Entry 9NBD (electron microscopy, 8.10 A resolution (very low resolution: no residue pairs are listed; an interface is given only as per-side residue counts)); this record covers chains D and E of the 8 polymer chains in the assembly.

# Chain D
Name: AUGMIN subunit 4
From: Arabidopsis thaliana
UniProt: Q8GYM3 (AUG4_ARATH); numbering as in UniProt (aligned over 1-423)
Chain sequence (423 residues; each row starts with the number of its first residue):
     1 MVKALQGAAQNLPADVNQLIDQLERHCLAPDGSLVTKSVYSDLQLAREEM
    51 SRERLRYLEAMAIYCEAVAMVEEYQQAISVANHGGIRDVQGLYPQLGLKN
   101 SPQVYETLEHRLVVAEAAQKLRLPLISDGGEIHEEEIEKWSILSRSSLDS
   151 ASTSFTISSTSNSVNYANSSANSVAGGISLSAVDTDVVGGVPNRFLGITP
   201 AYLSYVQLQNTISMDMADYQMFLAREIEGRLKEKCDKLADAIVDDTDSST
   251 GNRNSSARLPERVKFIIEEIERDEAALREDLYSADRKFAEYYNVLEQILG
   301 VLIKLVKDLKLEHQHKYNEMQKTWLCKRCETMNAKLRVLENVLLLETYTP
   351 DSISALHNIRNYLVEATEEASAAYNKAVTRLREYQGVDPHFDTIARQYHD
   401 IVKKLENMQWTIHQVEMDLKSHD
Not modelled in the structure: 1-5, 141-195
Disulfides: Cys-326/Cys-329

# Chain E
Name: AUGMIN subunit 5
From: Arabidopsis thaliana
UniProt: Q9FMB4 (AUG5_ARATH); aligned to UniProt positions 1-747 over residues 1-747 (the alignment contains insertions or deletions, so no single offset holds)
Chain sequence (747 residues; each row starts with the number of its first residue):
     1 MQSLSSSAPTPEAILEWLQKEMGYRQLGPYNGSSKSHVPSIDAIRKICRG
    51 NMIPIWNFLINRVKSEKTVERIRRNITVHGGSSNASIGSSVNPGKEESKS
   101 KGRRKDKTVTGESSSYAEDREAALQERELAAKEVERLRNIVRRQRKDLKA
   151 RMLEVSREEAERKRMLDERANYRHKQALLEAYDQQCDEATRIFAEYHKRL
   201 QVYVNQANDAQRSVNSSNEVLSSLSANSEREAVYSTVKGTKSADDVILME
   251 TTRERNIRIVCDLLASRMIERIRNSFPAYEGNGICSLPELETAKLGFEYD
   301 GEITDEMKTVIVNSLRGPPLLLQAIAAYTLRIKTLISREMEKIDVRADAE
   351 MLRYKFENNRVTDNSSSDVSSPSNNQLLERQKAHVQQFLATEDALNKAAE
   401 ARDLCHKFINRLHGSADTATHSFVGGTTQSGSNLRQFELDVWGKEREAAG
   451 LRASLNTLLSEIQRLNKLCAERKEAEDSLKKKWKKIEEFDARRSELETIY
   501 TTLLKANMDAVAFWNQQPLAAREYASATVIPASEVVVDISNSAKDFIEKE
   551 VSAFFQSPDNSLYMLPATPQGLARDPSAIPSICRISAALQYPAGLEGSDA
   601 SLASVLESLEFCLRVRGSEACVLEDLAKAIDLVHIRQDLVESGHSLLDHA
   651 FRAQQKYERTTNYCLDLASEQENTISDQWLPELRTAVQNAQASSEHCKYV
   701 RGLLDEWWEQPASTVVDWVTVDGQSVAAWQNHVKQLLAFYDKESLRT
Not modelled in the structure: 79-118, 225-526

# Interface between chain D and chain E
At this resolution (8 A) residue pairs are not listed: 123 residues of chain D and 125 of chain E lie at the interface.

# In short
The interface between chain D and chain E involves 123 residues on one side and 125 on the other.
Chain D is AUGMIN subunit 4 and chain E is AUGMIN subunit 5, both from Arabidopsis thaliana; the structure,
AUGMIN Dimer, was determined by electron microscopy (same publication as 9NA8, 9NA9, 9NBA and 9NBB).
